PDB entry 7DL2 | electron microscopy, 4.40 A resolution (low resolution: residue-level contacts below are approximate; hydrogen-bond / salt-bridge calls are withheld) | chains C and E of the 6 polymer chains in the assembly

== Chain C ==
Molecule: Hamartin
Organism: Homo sapiens
Reference sequence: Q92574 (TSC1_HUMAN); residue numbers follow UniProt; this construct covers 1-1164
Amino-acid sequence (1164 residues; numbered 1 to 1164; the number before each row is that of its first residue):
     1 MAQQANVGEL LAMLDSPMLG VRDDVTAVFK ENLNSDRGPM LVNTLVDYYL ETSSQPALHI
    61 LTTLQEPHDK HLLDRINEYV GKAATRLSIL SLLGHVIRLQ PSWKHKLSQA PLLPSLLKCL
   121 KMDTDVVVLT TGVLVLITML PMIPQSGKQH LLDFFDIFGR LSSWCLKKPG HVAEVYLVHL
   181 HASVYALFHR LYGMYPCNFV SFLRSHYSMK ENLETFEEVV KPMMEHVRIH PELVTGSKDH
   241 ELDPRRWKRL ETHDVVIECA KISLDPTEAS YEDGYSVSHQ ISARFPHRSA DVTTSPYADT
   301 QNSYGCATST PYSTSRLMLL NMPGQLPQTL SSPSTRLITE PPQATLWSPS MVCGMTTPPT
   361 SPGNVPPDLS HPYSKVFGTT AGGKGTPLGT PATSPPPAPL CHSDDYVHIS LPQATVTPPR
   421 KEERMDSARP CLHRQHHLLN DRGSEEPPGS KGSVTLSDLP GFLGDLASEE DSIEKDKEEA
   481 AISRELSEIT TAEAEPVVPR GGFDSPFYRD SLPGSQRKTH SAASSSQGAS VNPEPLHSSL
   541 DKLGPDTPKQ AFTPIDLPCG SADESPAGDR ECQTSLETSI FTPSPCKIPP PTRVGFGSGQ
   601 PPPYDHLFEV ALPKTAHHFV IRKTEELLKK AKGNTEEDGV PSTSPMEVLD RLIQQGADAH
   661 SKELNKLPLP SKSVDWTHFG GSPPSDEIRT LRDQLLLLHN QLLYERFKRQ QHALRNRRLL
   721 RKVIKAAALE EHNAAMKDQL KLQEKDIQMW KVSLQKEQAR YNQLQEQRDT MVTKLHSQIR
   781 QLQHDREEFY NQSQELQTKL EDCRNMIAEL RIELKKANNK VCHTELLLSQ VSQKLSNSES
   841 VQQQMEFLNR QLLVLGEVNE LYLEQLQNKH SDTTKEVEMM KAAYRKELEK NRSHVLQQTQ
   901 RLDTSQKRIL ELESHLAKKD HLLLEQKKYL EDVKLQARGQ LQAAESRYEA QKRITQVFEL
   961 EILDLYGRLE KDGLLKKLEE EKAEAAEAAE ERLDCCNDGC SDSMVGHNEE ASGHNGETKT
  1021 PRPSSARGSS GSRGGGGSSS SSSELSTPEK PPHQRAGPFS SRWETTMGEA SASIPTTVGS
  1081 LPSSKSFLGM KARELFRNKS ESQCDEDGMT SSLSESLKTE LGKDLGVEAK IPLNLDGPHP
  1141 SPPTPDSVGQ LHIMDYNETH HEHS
Disordered / not traced: 1-745, 970-1164
UniProt features mapped onto this chain:
  - modified residue (Phosphoserine): Ser487, Ser505, Ser511, Ser521, Ser598, Ser1100
  - cross-link: Lys30 (Glycyl lysine isopeptide (Lys-Gly) (interchain with G-Cter in ubiquitin))
  - natural variant: Arg22 (R22W: In FCORD2), Glu51 (E51D: In TSC1; uncertain significance), Leu61 (L61R: In TSC1; uncertain significance), His68 (H68R: In a bladder tumor), Leu72 (L72P: In TSC1), Leu117 (L117P: In TSC1), Val126 (V126I: In TSC1; uncertain significance), Val128 (deletion: In TSC1), Gly132 (G132D: In TSC1; uncertain significance), Val133 (V133I: In TSC1; uncertain significance), Phe158 (F158C: In a bladder tumor; F158S: Found in a patient suspected of having tuberous sclerosis; uncertain significance), Cys165 to Ser1164 (deletion: In TSC1), 33 further natural variant entries in UniProt
  - mutagenesis: Lys30 (K30R: Severe reduction of PELI1-induced ubiquitination), Lys632 (K632R: Moderate reduction of PELI1-induced ubiquitination), Leu941 (L941A: Abolished interaction with TBC1D7; when associated with 965-A--A-969), Ile954 to Ile962 (Reduced interaction with TBC1D7 without affecting interaction with TSC2), Ile954 (I954A: Abolished interaction with TBC1D7), Phe958 (F958A: Abolished interaction with TBC1D7), Ile962 (I962A: Abolished interaction with TBC1D7), Leu965 to Leu969 (Slightly reduced interaction with TBC1D7 without affecting interaction with TSC2)

== Chain E ==
Molecule: TBC1 domain family member 7
Organism: Homo sapiens
Reference sequence: Q9P0N9 (TBCD7_HUMAN); residue numbers follow UniProt; this construct covers 21-287
Amino-acid sequence (267 residues; numbered 21 to 287; the number before each row is that of its first residue):
    21 GVEEKKSLEI LLKDDRLDTE KLCTFSQRFP LPSMYRALVW KVLLGILPPH HESHAKVMMY
    81 RKEQYLDVLH ALKVVRFVSD ATPQAEVYLR MYQLESGKLP RSPSFPLEPD DEVFLAIAKA
   141 MEEMVEDSVD CYWITRRFVN QLNTKYRDSL PQLPKAFEQY LNLEDGRLLT HLRMCSAAPK
   201 LPYDLWFKRC FAGCLPESSL QRVWDKVVSG SCKILVFVAV EILLTFKIKV MALNSAEKIT
   261 KFLENIPQDS SDAIVSKAID LWHKHCG
UniProt features mapped onto this chain:
  - mutagenesis: Arg81 to Gln84 (Abolished formation of the TSC-TBC complex; when associated with A-121. Abolished interaction with TSC1 and TSC2; when associated with 94-A-A-95), Val94 to Val95 (Abolished interaction with TSC1. Abolished interaction with TSC1 and TSC2; when associated with A-81--A-84), Arg96 (R96A: Decreased interaction with TSC1), Leu114 (L114A: Abolished interaction with TSC1), Arg121 (R121A: Abolished formation of the TSC-TBC complex; when associated with 81-A--A-84)

== How chain C and chain E interact ==
Pairs across the interface (7; chain C residue first):
  Glu945(C) - Tyr80(E)
  Tyr948(C) - Glu83(E)
  Tyr948(C) - Asp87(E)
  Glu959(C) - His90(E)
  Glu959(C) - Val94(E)
  Tyr966(C) - Val94(E)
  Tyr966(C) - Arg96(E)
Interface residues without a listed pair, chain C (6 interface residues in all): Leu941, Ile962
Interface features reported in the paper:
  - interface residues, chain C: Ala937(C)

== Overview ==
Chain C and chain E each contribute 6 residues to their interface. From UniProt: 17 mutagenesis sites on chain
C; 9 mutagenesis sites on chain E. The paper reports the interface residue Ala937(C).
Here chain C is Hamartin and chain E is TBC1 domain family member 7, both from Homo sapiens. Entry 7DL2
(Cryo-EM structure of human TSC complex) was determined by electron microscopy.
